2J5I - chains A and E of the 6 polymer chains in the assembly; structure by X-ray diffraction, 1.80 A resolution.

== Chain A ==
Molecule: P-hydroxycinnamoyl CoA hydratase/lyase
Source organism: Pseudomonas fluorescens
Notes: EC 4.2.1.101
UniProt: O69762 (O69762_PSEFL); numbering as in UniProt (aligned over 1-276)
Amino-acid sequence (276 residues; numbered 1 to 276; the number before each row is that of its first residue):
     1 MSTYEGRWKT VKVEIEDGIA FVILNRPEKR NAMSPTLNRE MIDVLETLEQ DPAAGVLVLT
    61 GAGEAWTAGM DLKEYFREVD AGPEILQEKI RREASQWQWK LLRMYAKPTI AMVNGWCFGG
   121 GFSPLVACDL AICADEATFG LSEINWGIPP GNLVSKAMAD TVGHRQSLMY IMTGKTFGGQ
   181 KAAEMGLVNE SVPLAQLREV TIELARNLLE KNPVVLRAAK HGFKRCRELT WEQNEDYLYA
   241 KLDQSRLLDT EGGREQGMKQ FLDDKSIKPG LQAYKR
Disordered / not traced: 1-2, 251-276
Sequence notes: conflict Met-169 (Tyr in O69762)
Swiss-Prot annotation at these positions:
  - binding site (acetyl-CoA): Lys-29, Ala-68, Met-70, Leu-72, Gly-120, Ser-142, Trp-146
  - binding site (vanillin): Tyr-75, Gly-151, Tyr-239
  - mutagenesis: Ser-123 (S123A: Reduced kcat compared to wild-type but not markerdly), Glu-143 (E143A: Abolishes catalytic activity), Tyr-239 (Y239F: Increased KM for feruloyl-CoA but retains a significant amount of catalytic activity with a kcat 10 times less than that of the wild-type)
What the authors report for this chain:
  - contacts within the chain: Arg-103/Glu-228, Asp-129/Lys-220 (salt bridge), Asp-160/Arg-227
  - higher-order assembly contacts with a neighbouring P-HYDROXYCINNAMOYL COA HYDRATASE/LYASE; pairs are residue here / residue on that copy: Ser-95/Glu-235 (hydrogen bond), Lys-100/Glu-235 (salt bridge), Asn-152/Tyr-239 (hydrogen bond), Asp-160/Trp-231 (hydrogen bond)
  - catalytic residues: Met-70, Gly-120 (from molecular simulation)
  - catalytic residues: Glu-143 (proposed by the authors, not directly observed)

== Chain E ==
Molecule: P-hydroxycinnamoyl CoA hydratase/lyase
Source organism: Pseudomonas fluorescens
Notes: EC 4.2.1.101
UniProt: O69762 (O69762_PSEFL); residues 1-276 here = UniProt positions 1-276
Amino-acid sequence (276 residues; row label = number of the first residue in the row):
     1 MSTYEGRWKT VKVEIEDGIA FVILNRPEKR NAMSPTLNRE MIDVLETLEQ DPAAGVLVLT
    61 GAGEAWTAGM DLKEYFREVD AGPEILQEKI RREASQWQWK LLRMYAKPTI AMVNGWCFGG
   121 GFSPLVACDL AICADEATFG LSEINWGIPP GNLVSKAMAD TVGHRQSLYY IMTGKTFGGQ
   181 KAAEMGLVNE SVPLAQLREV TIELARNLLE KNPVVLRAAK HGFKRCRELT WEQNEDYLYA
   241 KLDQSRLLDT EGGREQGMKQ FLDDKSIKPG LQAYKR
Disordered / not traced: 1-2, 251-276
Swiss-Prot annotation at these positions:
  - binding site (acetyl-CoA): Lys-29, Ala-68, Met-70, Leu-72, Gly-120, Ser-142, Trp-146
  - binding site (vanillin): Tyr-75, Gly-151, Tyr-239
  - mutagenesis: Ser-123 (S123A: Reduced kcat compared to wild-type but not markerdly), Glu-143 (E143A: Abolishes catalytic activity), Tyr-239 (Y239F: Increased KM for feruloyl-CoA but retains a significant amount of catalytic activity with a kcat 10 times less than that of the wild-type)
What the authors report for this chain:
  - specificity-determining residues: Tyr-239 (from molecular simulation)

== Interface between chain A and chain E ==
Pairs across the interface (29; chain A residue first):
  Glu-49(A) / Ile-85(E)
  Glu-49(A) / Lys-89(E)
  Glu-49(A) / Arg-92(E)  salt bridge
  Gln-50(A) / Ile-85(E)
  Gln-50(A) / Leu-86(E)
  Gln-50(A) / Lys-89(E)
  Pro-83(A) / Gln-50(E)
  Glu-84(A) / Val-214(E)
  Glu-84(A) / Arg-217(E)  salt bridge
  Ile-85(A) / Glu-49(E)
  Ile-85(A) / Gln-50(E)
  Ile-85(A) / Ala-106(E)  hydrophobic
  Ile-85(A) / Lys-107(E)
  Leu-86(A) / Gln-50(E)
  Gln-87(A) / Leu-248(E)
  Glu-88(A) / Ala-106(E)
  Glu-88(A) / Arg-217(E)
  Lys-89(A) / Glu-49(E)
  Lys-89(A) / Gln-50(E)
  Arg-92(A) / Glu-49(E)  salt bridge
  Arg-92(A) / Leu-101(E)
  Leu-101(A) / Arg-92(E)
  Ala-106(A) / Ile-85(E)  hydrophobic
  Val-214(A) / Glu-84(E)
  Arg-217(A) / Glu-84(E)  salt bridge
  Arg-217(A) / Ile-85(E)
  Arg-217(A) / Glu-88(E)  salt bridge
  Leu-248(A) / Glu-84(E)
  Leu-248(A) / Gln-87(E)
Other interface residues (no listed pair), chain A (20 interface residues in all): Glu-46, Arg-91, Gln-96, Lys-107, Gln-244
Other interface residues (no listed pair), chain E (20 interface residues in all): Glu-46, Arg-91, Gln-96, His-221, Gln-244

== In short ==
Chain A and chain E each contribute 20 residues to their interface, with 5 salt bridges. Among the polar pairs
are Glu-49(A)/Arg-92(E), Glu-84(A)/Arg-217(E) and Arg-92(A)/Glu-49(E). From the paper: catalytic residues
Met-70(A), Gly-120(A) and Glu-143(A); the specificity determinant Tyr-239(E).
Here chain A is P-hydroxycinnamoyl CoA hydratase/lyase and chain E is P-hydroxycinnamoyl CoA hydratase/lyase,
both from Pseudomonas fluorescens. Entry 2J5I (Crystal Structure of Hydroxycinnamoyl-CoA Hydratase-Lyase) was
determined by X-ray diffraction.
